PDB entry 4J8V | X-ray diffraction, 2.58 A resolution | chains D and J of the 5 polymer chains in the assembly

[Chain D]
Protein: Histone H2B 1.1
From: Xenopus laevis
UniProt: P02281 (H2B11_XENLA); residues -2 to 122 here correspond to UniProt positions 2-126 (UniProt number = residue number + 4)
Chain sequence (125 residues; each row starts with the number of its first residue; numbers below 1 keep their minus sign (Pro-2 is residue -2)):
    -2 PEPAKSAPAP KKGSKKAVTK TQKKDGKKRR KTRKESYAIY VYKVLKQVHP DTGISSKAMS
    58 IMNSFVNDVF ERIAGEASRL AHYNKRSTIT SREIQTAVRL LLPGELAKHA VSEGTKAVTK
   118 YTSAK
Disordered / not traced: -2 to 27
Sequence notes: conflict Thr29 (Ser33 in P02281)
UniProt features mapped onto this chain:
  - modified residue: Lys2 (N6-acetyllysine), Lys9 (N6-acetyllysine), Ser11 (Phosphoserine), Lys12 (N6-acetyllysine), Lys17 (N6-acetyllysine)
  - glycosylation: Ser109 (O-linked (GlcNAc) serine)
  - cross-link: Lys117 (Glycyl lysine isopeptide (Lys-Gly) (interchain with G-Cter in ubiquitin))
Metal / ion sites: para-cymene ruthenium chloride Ru near His79 (its only coordinating residue here)

[Chain J]
Molecule: 145-nt DNA strand
Sequence (145 nucleotides; numbered -72 to 72; the number before each row is that of its first residue; numbers below 1 keep their minus sign (DA-72 is residue -72)):
   -72 ATCAATATCC ACCTGCAGAT ACTACCAAAA GTGTATTTGG AAACTGCTCC ATCAAAAGGC
   -12 ATGTTCAGCT GATTCAGCTG AACATGCCTT TTGATGGAGC AGTTTCCAAA TACACTTTTG
    48 GTAGTATCTG CAGGTGGATA TTGAT

[Chain D / chain J interface]
Contacting residue pairs (11):
  Lys28(D) with DC-26(J), salt bridge to the phosphate; DA50(J), phosphate contact
  Thr29(D) with DT49(J), phosphate contact
  Arg30(D) with DG48(J), hydrogen bond to the phosphate; DT49(J), phosphate contact
  Lys31(D) with DG48(J), sugar contact; DT49(J), hydrogen bond to the phosphate
  Glu32(D) with DG48(J), phosphate contact
  Ser33(D) with DG48(J), hydrogen bond to the phosphate
  Ile36(D) with DG47(J), phosphate contact
  Tyr37(D) with DG47(J), hydrogen bond to the phosphate
Other interface residues (no listed pair), chain D (9 interface residues in all): Thr85
Other interface residues (no listed pair), chain J (6 interface residues in all): DA37

[Overview]
9 residues of chain D face 6 of chain J across their interface; the contacts include 4 hydrogen bonds and 1
salt bridge. Polar contacts include Arg30(D)-DG48(J), Lys31(D)-DT49(J) and Ser33(D)-DG48(J).
Chain D is Histone H2B 1.1 (Xenopus laevis) and chain J is a 145-nt DNA strand; the structure, X-ray structure
of NCP145 with bound chlorido(eta-6-p-cymene)(N-phenyl-2-pyridinecarbothioamide)ruthenium(II), was determined
by X-ray diffraction, deposited together with 4J8X, 4J8U and 4J8W.
